Entry 6MDN (electron microscopy, 4.40 A resolution (low resolution: residue-level contacts below are approximate; hydrogen-bond / salt-bridge calls are withheld)); this record covers chains E and F of the 11 polymer chains in the assembly.

== Chain E (and F) ==
Molecule: Vesicle-fusing ATPase
Source organism: Cricetulus griseus
Notes: EC 3.6.4.6; chain F of this document is another copy of the same molecule, construct and numbering; everything in this record applies to it too
Reference sequence: P18708 (NSF_CRIGR); residues 1-723 here = UniProt positions 1-723
Amino-acid sequence (768 residues; row label = number of the first residue in the row; numbers below 1 keep their minus sign (Met-23 is residue -23)):
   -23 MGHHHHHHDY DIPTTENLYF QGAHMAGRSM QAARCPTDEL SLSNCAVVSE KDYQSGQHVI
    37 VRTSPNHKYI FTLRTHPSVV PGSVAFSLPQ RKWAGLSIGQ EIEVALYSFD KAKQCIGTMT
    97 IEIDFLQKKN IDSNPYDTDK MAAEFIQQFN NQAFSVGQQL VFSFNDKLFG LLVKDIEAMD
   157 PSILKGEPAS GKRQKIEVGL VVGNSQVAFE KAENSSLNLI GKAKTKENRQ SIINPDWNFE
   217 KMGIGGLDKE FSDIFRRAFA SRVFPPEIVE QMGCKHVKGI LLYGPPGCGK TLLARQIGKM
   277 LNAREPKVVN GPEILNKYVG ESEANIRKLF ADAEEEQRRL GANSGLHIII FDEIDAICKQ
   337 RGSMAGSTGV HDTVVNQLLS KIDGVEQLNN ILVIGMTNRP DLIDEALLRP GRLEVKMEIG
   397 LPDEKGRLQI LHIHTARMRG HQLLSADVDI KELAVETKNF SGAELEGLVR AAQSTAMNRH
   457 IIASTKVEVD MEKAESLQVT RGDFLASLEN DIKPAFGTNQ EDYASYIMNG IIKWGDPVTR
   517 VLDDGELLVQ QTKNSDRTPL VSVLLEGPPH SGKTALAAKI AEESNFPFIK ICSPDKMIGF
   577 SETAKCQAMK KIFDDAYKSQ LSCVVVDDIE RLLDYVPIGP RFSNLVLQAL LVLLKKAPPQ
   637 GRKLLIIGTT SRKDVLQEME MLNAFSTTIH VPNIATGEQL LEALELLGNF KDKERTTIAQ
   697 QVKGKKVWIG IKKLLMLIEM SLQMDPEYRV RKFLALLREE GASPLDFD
Not modelled in the structure: -23 to 0, 156-168, 202-214, 241-249, 459-464, 739-744 (chain F: -23 to 218, 240-250, 331-346, 374-397, 415-421, 458-470, 739-744)
Sequence notes: initiating methionine (-23); expression tag (-22 to 0, 724-744); conflict Ile458 (Lys in P18708)
Residues lining bound ligands:
  - ADP (adenosine-5'-diphosphate): Ile220, Gly221, Gly222, Pro262, Gly263, Cys264, Gly265, Lys266, Thr267, Leu268, Asn374, Ile406, His410, Gly438, Ala439, Glu442
  - ATP (adenosine-5'-triphosphate): Tyr502, Met504, Asn505, Gly506, Ile507, Ile508, Trp510, Val514, Pro544, Pro545, His546, Ser547, Gly548, Lys549, Thr550, Ala551, Asp604, Ser647, Ile707, Lys708
UniProt features mapped onto this chain:
  - binding site (ATP): Asn505 to Trp510, Pro545 to Leu552
  - binding site (Mg(2+)): Thr550
  - modified residue: Lys105 (N6-acetyllysine), Ser207 (Phosphoserine), Tyr259 (Phosphotyrosine), Ser569 (Phosphoserine)
What the authors report for this chain:
  - mutagenesis - Y294A, Y294L: decreased catalytic activity on SNARE complex
  - mutagenesis - Y294A (31 +/- 5 ATP min-1), Y294L (26 +/- 2 ATP min-1): unchanged catalytic activity on ATP

== Interface between chain E and chain F ==
Residue-residue contacts (62; chain E residue first):
  Lys217(E) with His456(F)
  Phe231(E) with Asn454(F)
  Arg232(E) with Ala447(F); Ser450(F); Asn454(F)
  Arg233(E) with Ala447(F); Asp487(F); Ile488(F)
  Ala236(E) with Gln449(F); Ser450(F); Met453(F)
  Ser237(E) with Arg446(F)
  Val239(E) with Met453(F)
  Cys250(E) with Met414(F); Arg446(F)
  Lys251(E) with Arg446(F)
  Val346(E) with Tyr294(F)
  His347(E) with Tyr294(F); Val295(F)
  Asn352(E) with Glu289(F)
  Pro386(E) with Ala439(F); Glu440(F)
  Leu523(E) with Gln719(F)
  Gln526(E) with Gln719(F)
  Gln527(E) with Met712(F); Glu715(F); Met716(F); Gln719(F)
  Asn530(E) with Gln719(F)
  Ser531(E) with Glu715(F)
  Arg533(E) with Met504(F); Asn505(F); Leu683(F); Leu711(F); Glu715(F)
  Thr534(E) with Met712(F)
  Cys582(E) with Gly575(F)
  Lys586(E) with Ile574(F)
  Pro616(E) with Ile614(F); Arg617(F)
  Phe618(E) with Val612(F); Ile614(F); Arg617(F)
  Asn620(E) with Asp610(F)
  Leu621(E) with Phe576(F); Glu578(F)
  Leu623(E) with Val612(F)
  Gln624(E) with Arg607(F); Asp610(F); Tyr611(F)
  Leu627(E) with Arg607(F)
  Val628(E) with Ile574(F)
  Leu629(E) with Ile574(F)
  Lys631(E) with Lys708(F)
  Lys632(E) with Asp571(F)
  Glu654(E) with Pro613(F); Ile614(F)
  Met655(E) with Ile614(F)
  Glu656(E) with Arg648(F)
  Asn659(E) with Pro545(F); His546(F)
  Ser662(E) with Met712(F)
Other interface residues (no listed pair), chain E (43 interface residues in all): Ser228, Glu390, Lys392, Ala625, Thr663
Other interface residues (no listed pair), chain F (45 interface residues in all): Arg413, Glu442, Pro570, Asp604, Asn685, Met720

== Overview ==
43 residues of chain E face 45 of chain F across their interface. Chain E binds ATP and ADP. From the paper:
Y294A and Y294L of chain E reduce catalytic activity on SNARE complex; Y294A and Y294L of chain E leave
catalytic activity on ATP unchanged.
Both chains are Vesicle-fusing ATPase (Cricetulus griseus). Entry 6MDN (The 20S supercomplex engaging the
SNAP-25 N-terminus (class 2)) was determined by electron microscopy together with 6MDM, 6MDO and 6MDP from the
same study.
